7OJ7 - chains 222 and 444 of the 4 polymer chains in the assembly; structure by X-ray diffraction, 1.78 A resolution.

Chain 222:
Name: Capsid protein VP2
Source organism: Coxsackievirus A24
Reference sequence: V9VEF3 (V9VEF3_9ENTO); residue numbers follow UniProt; this construct covers 70-340
Amino-acid sequence (271 residues; each row starts with the number of its first residue):
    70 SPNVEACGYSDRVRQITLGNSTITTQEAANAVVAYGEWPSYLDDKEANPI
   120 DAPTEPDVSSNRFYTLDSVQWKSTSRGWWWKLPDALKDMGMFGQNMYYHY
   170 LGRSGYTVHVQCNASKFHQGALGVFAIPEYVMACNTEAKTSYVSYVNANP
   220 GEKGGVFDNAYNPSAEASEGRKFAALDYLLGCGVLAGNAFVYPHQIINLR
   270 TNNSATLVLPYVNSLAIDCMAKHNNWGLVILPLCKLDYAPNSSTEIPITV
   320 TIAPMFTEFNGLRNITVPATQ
Unresolved in the structure: 70-76

Chain 444:
Name: Capsid protein VP4
Source organism: Coxsackievirus A24
Reference sequence: V9VEF3 (V9VEF3_9ENTO); numbering as in UniProt (aligned over 1-69)
Amino-acid sequence (69 residues; numbered 1 to 69; the number before each row is that of its first residue):
     1 MGAQVSSQKVGAHENTNVATGGSTVNYTTINYYKDSASNAASKLDFSQDP
    51 SKFTEPVKDIMIKTAPALN
Unresolved in the structure: 1, 14-24
Bound ions: Ca2+: Lys63, Ala65 (shared with 1 residue of chain 111)

Chain 222 / chain 444 interface:
Pairs across the interface (21):
  Ser79(222) with Asn69(444), hydrogen bond (side chain-backbone)
  Asp80(222) with Ala67(444); Leu68(444); Asn69(444), hydrogen bond (backbone-backbone)
  Arg81(222) with Leu68(444)
  Arg83(222) with Lys58(444); Asp59(444), salt bridge
  Ala98(222) with Leu68(444), hydrophobic
  Asn99(222) with Val57(444); Lys58(444), hydrogen bond (side chain-backbone); Asp59(444), hydrogen bond (side chain-backbone); Met61(444)
  Ala100(222) with Val57(444); Lys58(444), hydrogen bond (backbone-backbone)
  Val101(222) with Pro56(444)
  Val102(222) with Pro56(444), hydrogen bond (backbone-backbone); Lys58(444)
  Tyr104(222) with Lys52(444); Phe53(444), hydrophobic
  Trp107(222) with Lys58(444)
  Thr270(222) with Leu68(444)
Also at the interface, not in a pair above, chain 222 (15 interface residues in all): Tyr78, Ala97, Gly105

In short:
15 residues of chain 222 face 10 of chain 444 across their interface; the contacts include 6 hydrogen bonds
and 1 salt bridge. Polar pairs include Arg83(222)-Asp59(444), Ser79(222)-Asn69(444) and Asp80(222)-Asn69(444).
Lys63(444) and Ala65(444) form the Ca2+ site.
Chain 222 is Capsid protein VP2 and chain 444 is Capsid protein VP4, both from Coxsackievirus A24; the
structure, Crystal structure of human coxsackievirus A24v in complex with a pentavalent N-acetylneuraminic
acid conjugate, was determined by X-ray diffraction.
